PDB entry 7WKM | X-ray diffraction, 1.80 A resolution | chains A and B

Chain A (and B):
Protein: Amidohydrolase 2
Source organism: Aspergillus oryzae
Notes: chain B of this document is another copy of the same molecule, construct and numbering; everything in this record applies to it too
UniProtKB: A0A1S9DW14 (A0A1S9DW14_ASPOZ); numbering as in UniProt (aligned over 1-338)
Amino-acid sequence (339 residues; numbered 0 to 338; the number before each row is that of its first residue; numbering starts at 0):
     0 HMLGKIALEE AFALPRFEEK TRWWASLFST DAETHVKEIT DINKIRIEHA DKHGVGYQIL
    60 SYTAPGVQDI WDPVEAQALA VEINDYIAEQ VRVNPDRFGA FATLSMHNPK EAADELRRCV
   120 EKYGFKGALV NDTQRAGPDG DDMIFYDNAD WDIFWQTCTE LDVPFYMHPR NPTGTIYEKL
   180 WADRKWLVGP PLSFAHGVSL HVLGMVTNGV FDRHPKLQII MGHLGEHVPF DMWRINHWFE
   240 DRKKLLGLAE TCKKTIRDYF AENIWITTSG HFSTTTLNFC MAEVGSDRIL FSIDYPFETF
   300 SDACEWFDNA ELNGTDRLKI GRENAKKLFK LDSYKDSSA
Construct notes: expression tag (0)
Metal / ion sites: Mg2+: Glu8, Asp293 (together with catechol)
Residues lining bound ligands: catechol (CAQ): Glu8, Trp23, Phe27, Ala63, His167, Pro189, Phe193, Trp237, Asp293, Phe296

Chain A / chain B interface:
Contacting residue pairs (33; chain A residue first):
  Trp232(A) with Glu310(B)
  Arg256(A) with Glu310(B), salt bridge; Leu311(B)
  Ala260(A) with Thr314(B)
  Asn277(A) with Ala281(B)
  Met280(A) with Met280(B); Ala281(B), hydrophobic; Asn312(B), hydrogen bond (backbone-side chain); Asp315(B)
  Ala281(A) with Asn277(B); Asn312(B), hydrogen bond (backbone-side chain)
  Glu282(A) with Glu310(B); Asn312(B)
  Val283(A) with Asn312(B)
  Gly284(A) with Asn312(B); Asp315(B)
  Asp286(A) with Thr314(B); Lys318(B), salt bridge
  Glu310(A) with Trp232(B); Arg256(B), salt bridge; Glu282(B)
  Leu311(A) with Arg256(B)
  Asn312(A) with Met280(B), hydrogen bond (side chain-backbone); Ala281(B), hydrogen bond (side chain-backbone); Glu282(B); Val283(B); Gly284(B)
  Thr314(A) with Ala260(B); Asp286(B)
  Asp315(A) with Met280(B); Gly284(B)
  Lys318(A) with Asp286(B), salt bridge; Lys318(B)
Interface residues without a listed pair, chain A (18 interface residues in all): Ser285, Arg287
Interface residues without a listed pair, chain B (18 interface residues in all): Ser285, Arg287

Overview:
The chain A/chain B interface involves 18 residues from each chain; the contacts include 4 hydrogen bonds and
4 salt bridges. Polar contacts include Arg256(A)-Glu310(B), Asp286(A)-Lys318(B) and Met280(A)-Asn312(B).
Ligands of chain A: catechol. Glu8(A) and Asp293(A) coordinate Mg2+.
Chain A and chain B are both Amidohydrolase 2 (Aspergillus oryzae); the structure, Crystal Structure of
2,3-Dihydroxybenzoate Decarboxylase Complexed with Catechol, was determined by X-ray diffraction (same
publication as 7WKL and 7WMB).
